PDB entry 8A5E | electron microscopy, 3.40 A resolution | chains A and C of the 4 polymer chains in the assembly

== Chain A ==
Name: Iron hydrogenase HydA1
Organism: Acetobacterium woodii DSM 1030
Notes: EC 1.12.7.2
Reference sequence: H6LFG3 (H6LFG3_ACEWD); residues 1-583 here = UniProt positions 1-583
Sequence (583 residues; row label = number of the first residue in the row):
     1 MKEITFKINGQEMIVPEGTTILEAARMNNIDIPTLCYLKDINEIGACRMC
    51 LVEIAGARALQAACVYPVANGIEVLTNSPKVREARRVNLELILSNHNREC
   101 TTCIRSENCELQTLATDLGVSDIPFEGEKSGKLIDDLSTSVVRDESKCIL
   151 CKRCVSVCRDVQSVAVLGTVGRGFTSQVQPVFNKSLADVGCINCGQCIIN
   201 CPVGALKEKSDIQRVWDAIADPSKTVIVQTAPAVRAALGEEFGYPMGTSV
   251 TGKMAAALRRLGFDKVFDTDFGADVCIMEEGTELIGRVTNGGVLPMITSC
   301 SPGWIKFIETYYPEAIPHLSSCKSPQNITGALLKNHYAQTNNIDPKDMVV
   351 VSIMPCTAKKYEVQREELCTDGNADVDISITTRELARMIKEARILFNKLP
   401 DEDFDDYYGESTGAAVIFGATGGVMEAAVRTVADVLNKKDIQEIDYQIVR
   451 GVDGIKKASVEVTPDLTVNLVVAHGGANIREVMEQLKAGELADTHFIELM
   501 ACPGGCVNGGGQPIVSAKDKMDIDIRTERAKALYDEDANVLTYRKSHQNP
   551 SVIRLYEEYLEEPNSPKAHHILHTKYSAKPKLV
Bound ions: 2Fe-2S cluster Fe: Cys36, Cys47, Cys50, Cys64; 4Fe-4S cluster Fe site 1: His96, Cys100, Cys103, Cys109; 4Fe-4S cluster Fe site 2: Cys148, Cys151, Cys154, Cys201; 4Fe-4S cluster Fe site 3: Cys158, Cys191, Cys194, Cys197; 4Fe-4S cluster Fe site 4: Cys356, Cys502, Cys506 (together with HC1)
Small-molecule neighbours:
  - 2Fe-2S cluster (FES): Thr34, Leu35, Cys36, Tyr37, Gly45, Ala46, Cys47, Arg48, Cys50, Ala62, Cys64
  - HC1 / 4Fe-4S cluster: Cys194, Pro232, Cys300, Ser301, Pro302, Gly303, Pro325, Met354, Pro355, Cys356, Lys359, Phe418, Gly419, Met500, Ala501, Cys502, Cys506, Gly509
  - 4Fe-4S cluster (SF4), molecule 1: His96, Asn97, Arg98, Glu99, Cys100, Cys103, Ser106, Cys109, Leu111, Gln112, Lys147, Val203
  - 4Fe-4S cluster (SF4), molecule 2: Val141, Cys158, Val164, Val166, Leu167, Leu186, Cys191, Ile192, Asn193, Cys194, Gly195, Cys197
  - 4Fe-4S cluster (SF4), molecule 3: Cys148, Ile149, Leu150, Cys151, Lys152, Arg153, Cys154, Val178, Asn200, Cys201, Pro202, Val203, Ala205, Leu206

== Chain C ==
Name: Iron hydrogenase HydC
Organism: Acetobacterium woodii DSM 1030
Notes: EC 1.12.7.2
Sequence (156 residues; numbered 1 to 156; the number before each row is that of its first residue):
     1 MAELIPVENLDVVKAIVAEHREVPGCLMQILQETQLKYGYLPLELQGTIA
    51 DELGIPLTEVYGVATFYSQFTLKPKGKYKIGICLGTACYVRGSQAIIDKV
   101 NSVLGTQVGDTTEDGKWSVDATRCVGACGLAPVMMINEEVFGRLTVDEIP
   151 GILEKY
Bound ions: 2Fe-2S cluster Fe: Cys83, Cys88, Cys124, Cys128
Small-molecule neighbours: 2Fe-2S cluster (FES): Cys83, Gly85, Thr86, Ala87, Cys88, Arg123, Cys124, Val125, Ala127, Cys128, Val133

== Interface between chain A and chain C ==
Residue-residue contacts (12; chain A residue first):
  Ala165(A) - Pro56(C)  hydrophobic
  Ala165(A) - Thr58(C)
  Val166(A) - Thr58(C)
  Leu167(A) - Thr58(C)
  Thr169(A) - Gly62(C)
  Val170(A) - Tyr61(C)  hydrophobic
  Arg172(A) - Phe66(C)
  Val181(A) - Leu57(C)
  Val181(A) - Thr58(C)
  Phe182(A) - Leu43(C)  hydrophobic
  Phe182(A) - Leu57(C)  hydrophobic
  Val583(A) - Leu57(C)
Other interface residues (no listed pair), chain A (11 interface residues in all): Gly168, Gly171
Other interface residues (no listed pair), chain C (9 interface residues in all): Glu44, Thr65

== Overview ==
11 residues of chain A and 9 residues of chain C are in contact. Chain A binds 3 copies of 4Fe-4S cluster,
2Fe-2S cluster and HC1 / 4Fe-4S cluster. Chain C binds 2Fe-2S cluster. Cys36(A), Cys47(A), Cys50(A) and
Cys64(A) coordinate a 2Fe-2S cluster Fe ion.
Here chain A is Iron hydrogenase HydA1 and chain C is Iron hydrogenase HydC, both from Acetobacterium woodii
DSM 1030. Entry 8A5E (Cryo-EM structure of the electron bifurcating Fe-Fe hydrogenase HydABC complex from
Acetobacterium woodii in the reduced ...) was determined by electron microscopy together with 7Q4V, 7Q4W, 8A6T
and 8BEW from the same study.
